8K4A - chains B and P of the 17 polymer chains in the assembly; structure by electron microscopy, 2.64 A resolution.

[Chain B]
Molecule: VP2
Source organism: Banna virus
UniProtKB: Q9INH3 (Q9INH3_9REOV); residues 1-955 here = UniProt positions 1-955
Chain sequence (955 residues; numbered 1 to 955; the number before each row is that of its first residue):
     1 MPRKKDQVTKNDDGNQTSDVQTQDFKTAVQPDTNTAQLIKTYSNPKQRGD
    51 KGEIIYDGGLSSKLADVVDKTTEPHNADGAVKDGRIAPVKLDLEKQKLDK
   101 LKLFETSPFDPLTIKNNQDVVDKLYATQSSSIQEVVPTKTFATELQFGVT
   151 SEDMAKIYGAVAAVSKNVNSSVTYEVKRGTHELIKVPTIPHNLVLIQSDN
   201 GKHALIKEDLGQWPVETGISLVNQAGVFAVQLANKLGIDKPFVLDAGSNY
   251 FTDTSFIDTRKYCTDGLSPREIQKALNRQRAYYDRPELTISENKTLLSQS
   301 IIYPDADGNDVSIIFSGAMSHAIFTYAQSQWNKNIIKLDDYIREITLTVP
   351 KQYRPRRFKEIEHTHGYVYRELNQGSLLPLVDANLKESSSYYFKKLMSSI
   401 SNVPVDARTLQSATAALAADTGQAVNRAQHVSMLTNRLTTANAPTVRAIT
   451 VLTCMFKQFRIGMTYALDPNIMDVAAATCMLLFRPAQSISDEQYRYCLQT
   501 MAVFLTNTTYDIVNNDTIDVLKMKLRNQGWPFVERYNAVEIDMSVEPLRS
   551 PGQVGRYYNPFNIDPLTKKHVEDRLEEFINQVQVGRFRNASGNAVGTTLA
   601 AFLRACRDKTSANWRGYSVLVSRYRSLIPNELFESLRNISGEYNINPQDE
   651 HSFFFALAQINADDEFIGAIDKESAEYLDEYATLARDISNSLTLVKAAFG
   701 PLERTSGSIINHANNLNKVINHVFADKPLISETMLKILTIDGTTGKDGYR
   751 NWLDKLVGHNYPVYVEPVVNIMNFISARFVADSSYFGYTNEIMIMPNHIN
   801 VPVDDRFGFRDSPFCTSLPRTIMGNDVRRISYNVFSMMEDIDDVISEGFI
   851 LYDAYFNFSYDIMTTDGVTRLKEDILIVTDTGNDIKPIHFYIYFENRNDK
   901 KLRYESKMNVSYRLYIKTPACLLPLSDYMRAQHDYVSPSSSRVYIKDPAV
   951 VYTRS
Not modelled in the structure: 1-19, 404-429
Sequence notes: conflict Lys97 (Arg in Q9INH3)

[Chain P]
Molecule: VP10
Source organism: Banna virus
UniProtKB: A0A2H4QDD3 (A0A2H4QDD3_9REOV); residue numbers follow UniProt; this construct covers 1-249
Chain sequence (249 residues; each row starts with the number of its first residue):
     1 MDVLSKGSLKELLAHLEKTPLEEAISYRIGTVPYQNVLISRNEYYNQLYP
    51 DTTSLIDGVSREGQRNVNGLIMSIISYVVSGSGHYIPNIGFMLLRRSILD
   101 ILTKHDTGLVTNNLNYGIIARNLTVSKMNCEQRKRMLICFKLLAYKDGNQ
   151 NDYEIYLNQNIPLKQIAPNFIPGDMRTVIHNQDQLAIVGIPAYRLTQSTE
   201 LSIRDDNAKSYKLGYVDWYNSNSFLRERSEFNLIRLKDRDTKYGKLNGW
Sequence notes: conflict Val79 (Ile in A0A2H4QDD3)

[Interface between chain B and chain P]
Residue-residue contacts (27; chain B residue first):
  Gln458(B) with Arg226(P), hydrogen bond (backbone-side chain)
  Arg460(B) with Ser221(P), hydrogen bond (side chain-backbone); Asn222(P); Phe224(P), hydrogen bond (side chain-backbone); Arg226(P); Glu230(P), salt bridge
  Ala486(B) with Asn222(P), hydrogen bond (backbone-side chain)
  Gln487(B) with Asn222(P)
  Ile489(B) with Asn222(P)
  Ser490(B) with Asn222(P); Glu230(P), hydrogen bond
  Asp491(B) with Asn222(P), hydrogen bond (backbone-backbone); Ser223(P)
  Glu492(B) with Glu230(P); Leu233(P); Ile234(P)
  Gln493(B) with Leu233(P)
  Arg495(B) with Leu233(P); Arg235(P)
  Tyr496(B) with Leu233(P), hydrophobic
  Asn514(B) with Arg235(P)
  Asn515(B) with Arg235(P)
  Asp516(B) with Arg235(P)
  Ser640(B) with Arg226(P)
  Gly641(B) with Arg226(P), hydrogen bond (backbone-side chain)
  Glu642(B) with Ser229(P); Glu230(P)
Interface residues without a listed pair, chain B (20 interface residues in all): Lys457, Thr517, Arg535
Interface residues without a listed pair, chain P (12 interface residues in all): Asn220, Leu225

[In short]
The interface between chain B and chain P involves 20 residues on one side and 12 on the other; the contacts
include 7 hydrogen bonds and 1 salt bridge. Polar contacts include Arg460(B)-Glu230(P), Gln458(B)-Arg226(P)
and Arg460(B)-Ser221(P).
Chain B is VP2 and chain P is VP10, both from Banna virus; the structure, Structure of Banna virus core, was
determined by electron microscopy, deposited together with 8K42, 8K43 and 8K49.
